PDB entry 6BOV | X-ray diffraction, 1.98 A resolution | chains A and P of the 3 polymer chains in the assembly

Chain A:
Protein: DNA-(apurinic or apyrimidinic site) lyase
Source organism: Homo sapiens
Notes: EC 3.1.-.-, 4.2.99.18
UniProtKB: P27695 (APEX1_HUMAN); residues 1-318 here = UniProt positions 1-318
Chain sequence (318 residues; row label = number of the first residue in the row):
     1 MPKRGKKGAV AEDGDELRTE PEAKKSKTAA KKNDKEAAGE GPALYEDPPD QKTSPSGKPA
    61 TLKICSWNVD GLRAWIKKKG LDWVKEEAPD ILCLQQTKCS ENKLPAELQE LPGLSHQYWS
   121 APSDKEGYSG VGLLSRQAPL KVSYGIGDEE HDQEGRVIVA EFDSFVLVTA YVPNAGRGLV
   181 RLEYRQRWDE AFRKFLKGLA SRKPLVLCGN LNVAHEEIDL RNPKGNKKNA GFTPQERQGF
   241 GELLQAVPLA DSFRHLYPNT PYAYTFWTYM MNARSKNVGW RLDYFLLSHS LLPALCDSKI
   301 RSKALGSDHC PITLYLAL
Unresolved in the structure: 1-42, 148-153
Differences from the reference sequence: engineered mutation Gln-96 (Glu in P27695), Ala-138 (Cys in P27695), Asn-210 (Asp in P27695)
Reported in the primary citation:
  - mutagenesis - E96Q/D210N: abolished catalytic activity (citing earlier work)

Chain P:
Molecule: 21-nt DNA strand
Sequence (21 nucleotides; row label = number of the first residue in the row):
     1 GCTGATGCGG XCGACGGATC C
Modified / non-standard residues: 3DR (1',2'-dideoxyribofuranose-5'-phosphate) at position 11

Interface between chain A and chain P:
Pairs across the interface (27; chain A residue first):
  Gln-96(A) / DG10(P)  phosphate contact
  Tyr-171(A) / DG10(P)  phosphate contact
  Tyr-171(A) / 3DR_11(P)  hydrogen bond to the phosphate
  Asn-174(A) / DG10(P)  phosphate contact
  Asn-174(A) / 3DR_11(P)  hydrogen bond to the sugar
  Arg-177(A) / DG10(P)  base contact
  Arg-177(A) / DC12(P)  salt bridge to the phosphate
  Arg-181(A) / DG9(P)  sugar contact
  Arg-181(A) / DG10(P)  salt bridge to the phosphate
  Asn-210(A) / 3DR_11(P)  hydrogen bond to the phosphate
  Asn-212(A) / 3DR_11(P)  hydrogen bond to the phosphate
  Asn-222(A) / DG13(P)  hydrogen bond to the phosphate
  Asn-226(A) / DC12(P)  sugar contact
  Asn-226(A) / DG13(P)  hydrogen bond to the phosphate
  Asn-229(A) / 3DR_11(P)  phosphate contact
  Asn-229(A) / DC12(P)  hydrogen bond to the phosphate
  Ala-230(A) / 3DR_11(P)  sugar contact
  Phe-266(A) / 3DR_11(P)  sugar contact
  Thr-268(A) / DG13(P)  sugar contact
  Met-271(A) / DG13(P)  sugar contact
  Met-271(A) / DA14(P)  sugar contact
  Lys-276(A) / DA14(P)  salt bridge to the phosphate
  Val-278(A) / DG13(P)  phosphate contact
  Trp-280(A) / 3DR_11(P)  sugar contact
  Trp-280(A) / DC12(P)  sugar contact
  Trp-280(A) / DG13(P)  hydrogen bond to the phosphate
  His-309(A) / 3DR_11(P)  salt bridge to the phosphate
Other interface residues (no listed pair), chain A (23 interface residues in all): Gly-176, Gly-231, Met-270, Ala-273, Leu-282

Overview:
The interface between chain A and chain P involves 23 residues on one side and 6 on the other, with 8 hydrogen
bonds and 4 salt bridges. Polar pairs include Asn-174(A)/3DR_11(P), Tyr-171(A)/3DR_11(P) and
Asn-210(A)/3DR_11(P). The paper reports that E96Q/D210N of chain A abolish catalytic activity.
Chain A is DNA-(apurinic or apyrimidinic site) lyase (Homo sapiens) and chain P is a 21-nt DNA strand; the
structure, Human APE1 substrate complex with an A/G mismatch adjacent the THF, was determined by X-ray
diffraction, deposited together with 6BOQ, 6BOR, 6BOS, 6BOT, 6BOU and 6BOW.
